Entry 8XVM (electron microscopy, 2.77 A resolution); this record covers chains A and D.

Chain A:
Name: Spike glycoprotein
Organism: Severe acute respiratory syndrome coronavirus 2
UniProtKB: P0DTC2 (SPIKE_SARS2); aligned to UniProt positions 28-1205 over residues 28-1208 (the alignment contains insertions or deletions, so no single offset holds)
Amino-acid sequence (1235 residues; each row starts with the number of its first residue; note: 3 numbers in that range are skipped by the numbering (no residue carries them; nothing is unmodelled there)):
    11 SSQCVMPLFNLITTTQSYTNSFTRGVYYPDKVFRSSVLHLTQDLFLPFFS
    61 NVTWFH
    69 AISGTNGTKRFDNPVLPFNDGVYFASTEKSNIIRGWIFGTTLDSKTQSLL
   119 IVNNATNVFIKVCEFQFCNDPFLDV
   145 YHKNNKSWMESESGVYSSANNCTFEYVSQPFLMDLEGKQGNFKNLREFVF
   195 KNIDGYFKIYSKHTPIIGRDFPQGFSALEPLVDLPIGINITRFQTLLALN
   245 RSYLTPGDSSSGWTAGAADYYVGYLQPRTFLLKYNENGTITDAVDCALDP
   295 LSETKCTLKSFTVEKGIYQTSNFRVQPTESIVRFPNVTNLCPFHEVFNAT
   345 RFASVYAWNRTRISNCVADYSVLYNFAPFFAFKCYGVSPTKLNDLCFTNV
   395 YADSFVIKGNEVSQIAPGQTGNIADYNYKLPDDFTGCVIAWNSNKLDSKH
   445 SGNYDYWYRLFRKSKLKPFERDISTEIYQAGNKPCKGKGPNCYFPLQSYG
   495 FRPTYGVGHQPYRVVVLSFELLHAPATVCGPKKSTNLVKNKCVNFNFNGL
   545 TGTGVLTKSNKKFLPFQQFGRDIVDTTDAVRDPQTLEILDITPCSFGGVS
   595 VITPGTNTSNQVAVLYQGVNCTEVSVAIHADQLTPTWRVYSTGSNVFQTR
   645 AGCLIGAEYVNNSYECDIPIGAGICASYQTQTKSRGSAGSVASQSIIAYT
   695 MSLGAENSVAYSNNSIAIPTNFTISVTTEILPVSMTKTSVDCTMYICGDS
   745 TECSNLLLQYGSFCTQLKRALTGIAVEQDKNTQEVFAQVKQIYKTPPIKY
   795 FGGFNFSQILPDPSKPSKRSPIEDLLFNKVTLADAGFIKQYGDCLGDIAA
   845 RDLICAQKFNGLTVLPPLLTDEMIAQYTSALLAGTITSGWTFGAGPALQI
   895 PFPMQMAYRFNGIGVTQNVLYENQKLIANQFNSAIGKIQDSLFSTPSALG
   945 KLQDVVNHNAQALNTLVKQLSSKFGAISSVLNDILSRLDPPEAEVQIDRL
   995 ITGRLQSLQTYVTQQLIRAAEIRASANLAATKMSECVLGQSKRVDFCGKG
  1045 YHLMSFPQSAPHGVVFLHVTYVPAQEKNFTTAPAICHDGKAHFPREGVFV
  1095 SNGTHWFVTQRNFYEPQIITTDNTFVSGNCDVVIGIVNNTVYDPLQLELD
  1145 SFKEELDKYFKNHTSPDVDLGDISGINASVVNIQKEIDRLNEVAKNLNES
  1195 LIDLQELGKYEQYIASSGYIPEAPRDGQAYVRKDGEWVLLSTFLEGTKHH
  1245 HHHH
Unresolved in the structure: 11-24, 69-81, 145-153, 178-186, 244-257, 675-686, 827-851, 1138-1248
Construct notes: expression tag (11-27, 1209-1248); variant Leu50 (Ser in P0DTC2), Phe127 (Val in P0DTC2), Asp142 (Gly in P0DTC2), Ser157 (Phe in P0DTC2), Gly158 (Arg in P0DTC2), Ile211 (Leu212 in P0DTC2), Gly212 (Val213 in P0DTC2), Phe215 (Leu216 in P0DTC2), Asn244 (His245 in P0DTC2), Asp263 (Ala264 in P0DTC2), Val331 (Ile332 in P0DTC2), His338 (Gly339 in P0DTC2), Thr355 (Lys356 in P0DTC2), Phe370 (Ser371 in P0DTC2), Pro372 (Ser373 in P0DTC2), Phe374 (Ser375 in P0DTC2), Ala375 (Thr376 in P0DTC2), Lys402 (Arg403 in P0DTC2), Asn404 (Asp405 in P0DTC2), Ser407 (Arg408 in P0DTC2), Asn416 (Lys417 in P0DTC2), Lys439 (Asn440 in P0DTC2), His444 (Val445 in P0DTC2), Ser445 (Gly446 in P0DTC2), Asp449 (Asn450 in P0DTC2), Trp451 (Leu452 in P0DTC2), Lys459 (Asn460 in P0DTC2), Asn476 (Ser477 in P0DTC2), Lys477 (Thr478 in P0DTC2), Lys480 (Asn481 in P0DTC2), Lys482 (Glu484 in P0DTC2), Pro484 (Phe486 in P0DTC2), Arg496 (Gln498 in P0DTC2), Tyr499 (Asn501 in P0DTC2), His503 (Tyr505 in P0DTC2), Lys552 (Glu554 in P0DTC2), Val568 (Ala570 in P0DTC2), Gly612 (Asp614 in P0DTC2), Ser619 (Pro621 in P0DTC2), Tyr653 (His655 in P0DTC2), Lys677 (Asn679 in P0DTC2), Arg679 (Pro681 in P0DTC2), Lys762 (Asn764 in P0DTC2), Tyr794 (Asp796 in P0DTC2), Phe937 (Ser939 in P0DTC2), His952 (Gln954 in P0DTC2), Lys967 (Asn969 in P0DTC2), Leu1141 (Pro1143 in P0DTC2); engineered mutation Gly680 (Arg682 in P0DTC2), Ser681 (Arg683 in P0DTC2), Gly683 (Arg685 in P0DTC2), Pro815 (Phe817 in P0DTC2), Pro890 (Ala892 in P0DTC2), Pro897 (Ala899 in P0DTC2), Pro940 (Ala942 in P0DTC2), Pro984 (Lys986 in P0DTC2), Pro985 (Val987 in P0DTC2)
UniProt features mapped onto this chain:
  - region: Asp1166, Ser1173, Asn1176, Asn1190, Glu1205 (Heptad repeat 2)
  - glycosylation (N-linked (GlcNAc...) asparagine): Asn61 (hybrid), Asn1176 (complex)
Disulfides: Cys131-Cys166, Cys290-Cys300, Cys335-Cys360, Cys378-Cys431, Cys390-Cys523, Cys479-Cys486, Cys536-Cys588, Cys615-Cys647, Cys660-Cys669, Cys736-Cys758, Cys741-Cys747, Cys1030-Cys1041, Cys1080-Cys1124
Covalently attached groups: N-acetylglucosamine (NAG) linked to Asn61, Asn122, Asn165, Asn233, Asn281, Asn330, Asn614, Asn655, Asn707, Asn715, Asn799, Asn1072, Asn1096, Asn1132

Chain D:
Name: Processed angiotensin-converting enzyme 2
Organism: Homo sapiens
UniProtKB: Q9BYF1 (ACE2_HUMAN); residues 19-617 here = UniProt positions 19-617
Amino-acid sequence (608 residues; numbered 19 to 626; the number before each row is that of its first residue):
    19 STIEEQAKTFLDKFNHEAEDLFYQSSLASWNYNTNITEENVQNMNNAGDK
    69 WSAFLKEQSTLAQMYPLQEIQNLTVKLQLQALQQNGSSVLSEDKSKRLNT
   119 ILNTMSTIYSTGKVCNPDNPQECLLLEPGLNEIMANSLDYNERLWAWESW
   169 RSEVGKQLRPLYEEYVVLKNEMARANHYEDYGDYWRGDYEVNGVDGYDYS
   219 RGQLIEDVEHTFEEIKPLYEHLHAYVRAKLMNAYPSYISPIGCLPAHLLG
   269 DMWGRFWTNLYSLTVPFGQKPNIDVTDAMVDQAWDAQRIFKEAEKFFVSV
   319 GLPNMTQGFWENSMLTDPGNVQKAVCHPTAWDLGKGDFRILMCTKVTMDD
   369 FLTAHHEMGHIQYDMAYAAQPFLLRNGANEGFHEAVGEIMSLSAATPKHL
   419 KSIGLLSPDFQEDNETEINFLLKQALTIVGTLPFTYMLEKWRWMVFKGEI
   469 PKDQWMKKWWEMKREIVGVVEPVPHDETYCDPASLFHVSNDYSFIRYYTR
   519 TLYQFQFQEALCQAAKHEGPLHKCDISNSTEAGQKLFNMLRLGKSEPWTL
   569 ALENVVGAKNMNVRPLLNYFEPLFTWLKDQNKNSFVGWSTDWSPYADQSG
   619 TKHHHHHH
Unresolved in the structure: 615-626
Construct notes: expression tag (618-626)
UniProt features mapped onto this chain:
  - region (Interaction with SARS-CoV spike glycoprotein): Asp30 to Tyr41, Met82 to Pro84, Lys353 to Arg357
  - active site: Glu375 (Proton acceptor), His505 (Proton donor)
  - binding site (chloride): Arg169, Trp477, Lys481
  - binding site (substrate): Arg273, His345, Pro346, Tyr515
  - binding site (Zn(2+)): His374, His378, Glu402
  - glycosylation (N-linked (GlcNAc...) asparagine): Asn53, Asn90, Asn103, Asn322, Asn432, Asn546
Disulfides: Cys133-Cys141, Cys344-Cys361, Cys530-Cys542
Covalently attached groups: N-acetylglucosamine (NAG) linked to Asn53, Asn90, Asn322, Asn432; glycan linked to Asn103

Chain A / chain D interface:
Pairs across the interface - 17 pairs, chain A then chain D:
  Tyr452(A) with His34(D), hydrogen bond
  Leu454(A) with His34(D)
  Ala474(A) with Thr27(D)
  Gly475(A) with Ser19(D); Gln24(D)
  Asn476(A) with Ser19(D), hydrogen bond (backbone-side chain); Gln24(D)
  Pro484(A) with Met82(D), hydrophobic
  Asn485(A) with Gln24(D); Thr27(D); Tyr83(D)
  Tyr487(A) with Thr27(D); Phe28(D); Lys31(D)
  Thr498(A) with Asn330(D)
  Tyr499(A) with Tyr41(D)
  His503(A) with Lys353(D)
Also at the interface, not in a pair above, chain A (12 interface residues in all): Gln491

Overview:
12 residues of chain A and 11 residues of chain D are in contact; the contacts include 2 hydrogen bonds. Polar
contacts include Tyr452(A)-His34(D) and Asn476(A)-Ser19(D).
Here chain A is Spike glycoprotein (Severe acute respiratory syndrome coronavirus 2) and chain D is Processed
angiotensin-converting enzyme 2 (Homo sapiens). Entry 8XVM (Structure of SARS-CoV-2 BA.2.86 spike glycoprotein
in complex with ACE2 (3-up state)) was determined by electron microscopy, deposited together with 8XUY, 8XUZ,
8XV0, 8XV1 and 9IU1.
